8GME - chains C and P of the 3 polymer chains in the assembly; structure by X-ray diffraction, 4.98 A resolution (low resolution: residue-level contacts below are approximate; hydrogen-bond / salt-bridge calls are withheld).

Chain C:
Protein: Dda helicase
UniProt: A0A6B9WEE3 (A0A6B9WEE3_9CAUD); residues 1-439 here = UniProt positions 1-439
Amino-acid sequence (459 residues; numbered -19 to 439; the number before each row is that of its first residue; numbers below 1 keep their minus sign (Met-19 is residue -19)):
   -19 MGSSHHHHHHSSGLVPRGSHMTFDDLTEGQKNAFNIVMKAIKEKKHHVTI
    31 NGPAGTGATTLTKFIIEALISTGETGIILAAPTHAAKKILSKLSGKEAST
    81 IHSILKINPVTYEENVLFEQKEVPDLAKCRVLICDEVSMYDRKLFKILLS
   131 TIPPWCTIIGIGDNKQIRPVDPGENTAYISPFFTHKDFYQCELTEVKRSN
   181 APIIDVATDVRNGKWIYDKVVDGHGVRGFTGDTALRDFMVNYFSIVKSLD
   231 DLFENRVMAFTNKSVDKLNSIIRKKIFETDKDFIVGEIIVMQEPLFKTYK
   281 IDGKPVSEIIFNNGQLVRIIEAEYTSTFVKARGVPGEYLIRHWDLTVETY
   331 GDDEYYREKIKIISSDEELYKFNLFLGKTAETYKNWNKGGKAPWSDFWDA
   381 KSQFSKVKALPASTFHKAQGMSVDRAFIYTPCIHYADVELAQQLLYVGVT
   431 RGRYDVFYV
Disordered / not traced: -19 to 0
Construct notes: initiating methionine (-19); expression tag (-18 to 0); conflict Ala38 (Lys in A0A6B9WEE3), Phe276 (Ile in A0A6B9WEE3), Val418 (Ala in A0A6B9WEE3)

Chain P:
Molecule: dT17
Sequence (17 nucleotides; row label = number of the first residue in the row):
   595 TTTTTTTTTTTTTTTTT
Disordered / not traced: 606-611

Interface between chain C and chain P:
Residue-residue contacts - 21 pairs, chain C then chain P:
  His82(C) - DT605(P)
  Phe98(C) - DT605(P)
  Val150(C) - DT603(P)
  Val150(C) - DT604(P)
  Pro152(C) - DT604(P)
  Phe240(C) - DT601(P)
  Phe240(C) - DT602(P)
  Phe240(C) - DT603(P)
  Thr241(C) - DT602(P)
  Asn242(C) - DT602(P)
  Asn242(C) - DT603(P)
  Lys243(C) - DT601(P)
  Lys243(C) - DT602(P)
  Gln272(C) - DT605(P)
  Pro274(C) - DT605(P)
  Asn293(C) - DT605(P)
  Thr394(C) - DT603(P)
  His396(C) - DT603(P)
  Lys397(C) - DT603(P)
  Lys397(C) - DT604(P)
  Tyr415(C) - DT600(P)
Also at the interface, not in a pair above, chain C (17 interface residues in all): Pro149, Glu273

Overview:
The interface between chain C and chain P involves 17 residues on one side and 6 on the other.
Chain C is Dda helicase and chain P is dT17; the structure, Crystal structure of the gp32-Dda-dT17 complex,
was determined by X-ray diffraction (same publication as 8S9I).
